PDB entry 5ECW | X-ray diffraction, 1.94 A resolution | chains A and B

== Chain A (and B) ==
Protein: tRNA(fMet)-specific endonuclease VapC
From: Shigella flexneri
Notes: EC 3.1.-.-; chain B of this document is another copy of the same molecule, construct and numbering; everything in this record applies to it too
Reference sequence: O06662 (VAPC_SHIFL); residues 2-132 here = UniProt positions 2-132
Sequence (138 residues; each row starts with the number of its first residue; numbers below 1 keep their minus sign (Met-5 is residue -5)):
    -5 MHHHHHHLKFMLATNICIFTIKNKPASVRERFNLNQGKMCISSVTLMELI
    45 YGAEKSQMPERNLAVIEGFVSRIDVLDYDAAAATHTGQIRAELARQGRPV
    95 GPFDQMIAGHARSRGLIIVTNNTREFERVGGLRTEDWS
Unresolved in the structure: -5 to 0 (chain B: -5 to 0, 19-27)
Construct notes: initiating methionine (-5); expression tag (-4 to 1); engineered mutation Ala7 (Asp in O06662)

== How chain A and chain B interact ==
Pairs across the interface (49; chain A residue first):
  Ser37(A) with Tyr72(B), hydrogen bond (side chain-backbone); Ala77(B)
  Leu40(A) with Ala74(B), hydrophobic
  Met41(A) with Tyr72(B); Ala77(B); Thr80(B); Gly81(B); Arg84(B), hydrogen bond
  Ile44(A) with Thr78(B)
  Tyr45(A) with Gly81(B); Arg84(B); Ala85(B)
  Glu48(A) with Ala85(B)
  Lys49(A) with Ala85(B)
  Asp71(A) with Tyr72(B); Asp73(B); Ala74(B)
  Tyr72(A) with Ser37(B), hydrogen bond (backbone-side chain); Met41(B); Asp71(B); Tyr72(B), hydrogen bond (backbone-backbone)
  Asp73(A) with Ser37(B); Asp71(B)
  Ala74(A) with Leu40(B); Asp71(B)
  Ala77(A) with Ser37(B); Met41(B)
  Thr78(A) with Leu40(B); Ile44(B)
  Thr80(A) with Met41(B)
  Gly81(A) with Met41(B); Ile44(B); Tyr45(B)
  Gln82(A) with Ile44(B); Glu48(B), hydrogen bond; Leu57(B)
  Arg84(A) with Met41(B); Tyr45(B); Phe97(B)
  Ala85(A) with Tyr45(B); Glu48(B)
  Pro96(A) with Pro96(B), hydrophobic; Phe97(B), hydrophobic
  Phe97(A) with Arg84(B); Pro96(B), hydrophobic; Met100(B), hydrophobic
  Gln99(A) with Phe97(B)
  Met100(A) with Phe97(B), hydrophobic; Met100(B), hydrophobic
Interface residues without a listed pair, chain A (25 interface residues in all): Val38, Glu42, Ala88
Interface residues without a listed pair, chain B (25 interface residues in all): Val38, Glu42, Gln82, Ala88, Arg89

== Overview ==
The chain A/chain B interface involves 25 residues from each chain, with 5 hydrogen bonds. Polar contacts
include Ser37(A)-Tyr72(B), Met41(A)-Arg84(B) and Gln82(A)-Glu48(B).
Chain A and chain B are both tRNA(fMet)-specific endonuclease VapC (Shigella flexneri); the structure,
Structure of the Shigella flexneri VapC mutant D7A, was determined by X-ray diffraction, deposited together
with 5ED0.
